PDB entry 3FEG | X-ray diffraction, 1.30 A resolution | chain A

== Chain A ==
Protein: Choline/ethanolamine kinase
Source organism: Homo sapiens
Notes: EC 2.7.1.32, 2.7.1.82
Reference sequence: Q9Y259 (CHKB_HUMAN); residues 35-395 here = UniProt positions 35-395
Chain sequence (379 residues; numbered 17 to 395; the number before each row is that of its first residue):
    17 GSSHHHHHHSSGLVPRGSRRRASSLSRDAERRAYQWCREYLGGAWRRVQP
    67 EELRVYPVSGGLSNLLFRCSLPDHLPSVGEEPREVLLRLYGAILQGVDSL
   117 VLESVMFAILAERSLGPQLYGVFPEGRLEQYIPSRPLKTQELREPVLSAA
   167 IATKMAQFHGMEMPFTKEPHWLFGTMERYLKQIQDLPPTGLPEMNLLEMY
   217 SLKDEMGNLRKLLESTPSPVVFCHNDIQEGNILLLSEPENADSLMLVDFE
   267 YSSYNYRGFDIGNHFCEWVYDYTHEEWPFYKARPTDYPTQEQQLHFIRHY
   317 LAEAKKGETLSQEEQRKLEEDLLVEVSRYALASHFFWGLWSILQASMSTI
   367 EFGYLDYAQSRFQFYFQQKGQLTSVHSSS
Unresolved in the structure: 17-41, 75-79, 108-110, 255-257, 389-395
Construct notes: expression tag (17-34)
UniProt features mapped onto this chain:
  - binding site (ATP): S75 to L81, R104, Q146 to P152, Q244, D264
  - binding site (phosphocholine): G77 to S79
  - natural variant: S39 to S395 (deletion: In MDCMC), R159 to S395 (deletion: In MDCMC), P185 to W187 (deletion: In MDCMC), Y216 to S395 (deletion: In MDCMC), Y270 to S395 (deletion: In MDCMC), E283 (E283K: In MDCMC), E292 to S395 (deletion: In MDCMC), Q308 to S395 (deletion: In MDCMC), R377 (R377L: In MDCMC)
Bound ions: Mg2+: N247, D264 (together with ADP)
Ligand contacts:
  - ADP (adenosine-5'-diphosphate): L82, L102, R104, P133, E145, Q146, Y147, I148, S150, P152, G246, N247, L249, V263, D264, E266
  - ADP / adenosine monophosphate: V74, L82, L102, R104, P133, E145, Q146, Y147, I148, S150, P152, G246, N247, L249, V263, D264, E266
  - adenosine monophosphate (AMP): V74, L82, L102, R104, P133, E145, Q146, Y147, I148, S150, P152, G246, L249, V263
  - HC7 ((2S)-2-[4'-({dimethyl[2-(phosphonooxy)ethyl]ammonio}acetyl)biphenyl-4-yl]-2-hydroxy-4,4-dimethylmorpholin-4-ium): D242, Q244, N247, D264, E266, Y267, E283, Y288, F295, W353, W356, E367, F368, Y370, Y373, R377
Reported in the primary citation:
  - catalytic residues: D242
  - contacts within the chain: F352-W353
  - binding site for HC7: W353
  - specificity-determining residues: F352
  - mutagenesis - F352L: abolished catalytic activity on HC-3
  - mutagenesis - F352A, F352L: unchanged catalytic activity on choline
  - conformationally variable residues (loop rearrangement, order/disorder transition): S75 to L82, I366, E367

== Summary ==
Ligands of chain A: compound HC7, ADP, adenosine monophosphate and ADP / adenosine monophosphate. N247 and
D264 coordinate Mg2+. Curated annotation (UniProt) lists 17 ATP-binding residues and 3 phosphocholine-binding
residues. From the paper: the catalytic residue D242; F352L abolishes catalytic activity on HC-3.
Chain A is Choline/ethanolamine kinase (Homo sapiens); the structure, Crystal structure of human choline
kinase beta in complex with phosphorylated hemicholinium-3 and adenosine nucleotide, was determined by X-ray
diffraction together with 3LQ3 and 3G15 from the same study.
